Entry 8BJT (X-ray diffraction, 2.19 A resolution); this record covers chain A.

Chain A:
Molecule: Serine/threonine-protein kinase PLK1
Source organism: Homo sapiens
Notes: EC 2.7.11.21
Reference sequence: P53350 (PLK1_HUMAN); residues 37-330 here = UniProt positions 37-330
Sequence (294 residues; numbered 37 to 330; the number before each row is that of its first residue):
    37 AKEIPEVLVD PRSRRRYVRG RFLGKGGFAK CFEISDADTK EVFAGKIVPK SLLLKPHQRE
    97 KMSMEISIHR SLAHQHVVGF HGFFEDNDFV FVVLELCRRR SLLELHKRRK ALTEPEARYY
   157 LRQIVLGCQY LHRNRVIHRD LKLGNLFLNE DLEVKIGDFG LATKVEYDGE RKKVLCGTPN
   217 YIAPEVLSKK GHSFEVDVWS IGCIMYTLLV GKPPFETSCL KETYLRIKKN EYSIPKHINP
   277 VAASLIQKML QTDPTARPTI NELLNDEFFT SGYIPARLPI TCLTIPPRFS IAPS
Not modelled in the structure: 37-38
Sequence notes: conflict Val210 (Thr in P53350)
Metal / ion sites: Zn2+: His93, Cys212, Cys255
Ligand contacts: 8X7 (1-[6-(2-hydroxypropan-2-yl)pyridin-2-yl]-6-{[4-(4-methylpiperazin-1-yl)phenyl]amino}-2-(prop-2-en-1-yl)-1,2-dihydro-3H-pyrazolo[3,4-d]pyrimidin-3-one): Phe58, Leu59, Gly60, Lys61, Gly62, Cys67, Ala80, Gly81, Lys82, Val114, Leu130, Glu131, Leu132, Cys133, Arg136, Glu140, Gly180, Phe183, Asp194
Curated features (UniProtKB/Swiss-Prot):
  - region: Asp194 to Glu221 (Activation loop)
  - active site: Asp176 (Proton acceptor)
  - binding site (ATP): Leu59 to Cys67, Lys82, Glu131, Lys178 to Asn181, Asp194
  - modified residue: Ser103 (Phosphoserine), Ser137 (Phosphoserine), Thr214 (Phosphothreonine), Ser269 (Phosphoserine)
  - mutagenesis: Cys67 (C67V: In analog-sensitive mutant; enlarged catalytic pocket to accommodate purine analogs; when associated with G-130), Lys82 (K82M: Loss of kinase activity. No effect on S-phase progression; K82R: Loss of kinase activity. No effect on RIOK2-binding), Leu130 (L130G: In analog-sensitive mutant; enlarged catalytic pocket to accommodate purine analogs; when associated with V-67), Ser137 (S137A: No change in activity. Increases activity and restores recovery after DNA damage checkpoint; when associated with D-210; S137D: Increases activity. Results in a block in G1/S), Asp176 (D176N: Abolishes kinase activity), Asp194 (D194A: Does not interfere with FRY-binding)

In short:
Ligands of chain A: compound 8X7. His93, Cys212 and Cys255 form the Zn2+ site. From UniProt: active-site
residue Asp176, 16 ATP-binding residues and 6 mutagenesis sites.
Chain A is Serine/threonine-protein kinase PLK1 (Homo sapiens); the structure, Structure of human PLK1 in
complex with
2-Allyl-1-[6-(1-hydroxy-1-methyl-ethyl)-pyridin-2-yl]-6-[4-(4-methyl-piperazin-1-yl)-phenylamino]-1,2-dihydro-pyrazolo[3,4-d]pyrimidin-3-one,
was determined by X-ray diffraction.
